Entry 4AMU (X-ray diffraction, 2.50 A resolution); this record covers chains B and D of the 4 polymer chains in the assembly.

[Chain B (and D)]
Name: Ornithine carbamoyltransferase, catabolic
Source organism: Mycoplasma penetrans
Notes: EC 2.1.3.3; chain D of this document is another copy of the same molecule, construct and numbering; everything in this record applies to it too
Reference sequence: Q8EVF5 (OTCC_MYCPE); numbering as in UniProt (aligned over 1-342)
Chain sequence (365 residues; numbered -22 to 342; the number before each row is that of its first residue; numbers below 1 keep their minus sign (Met-22 is residue -22)):
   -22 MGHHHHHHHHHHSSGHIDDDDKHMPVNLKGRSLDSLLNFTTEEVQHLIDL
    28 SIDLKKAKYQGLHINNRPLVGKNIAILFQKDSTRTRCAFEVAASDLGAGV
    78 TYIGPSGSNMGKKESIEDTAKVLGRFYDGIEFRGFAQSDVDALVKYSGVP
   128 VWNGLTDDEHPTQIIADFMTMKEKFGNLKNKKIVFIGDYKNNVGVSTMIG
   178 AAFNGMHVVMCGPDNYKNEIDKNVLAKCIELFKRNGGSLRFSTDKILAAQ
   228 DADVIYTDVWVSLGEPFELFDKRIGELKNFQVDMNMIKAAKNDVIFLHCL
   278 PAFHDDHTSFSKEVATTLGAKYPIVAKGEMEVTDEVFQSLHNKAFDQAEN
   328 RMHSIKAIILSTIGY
Not modelled in the structure: -22 to -2
Sequence notes: expression tag (-22 to 0)
Curated features (UniProtKB/Swiss-Prot):
  - binding site (carbamoyl phosphate): Ser59 to Thr62, Ser83, Arg110, His137 to Gln140, Cys276, Leu277, Arg328
  - binding site (L-ornithine): Asn169, Asp235, Ser239, Leu240
From the paper describing this entry:
  - catalytic residues: His275, Cys276, Leu277 (citing earlier work)

[Interface between chain B and chain D]
Residue-residue contacts - 27 pairs, chain B then chain D:
  His0(B) - Lys98(D)  hydrogen bond
  His0(B) - Arg102(D)
  Met1(B) - Lys98(D)
  Met1(B) - Arg102(D)
  Met1(B) - Lys122(D)
  Met1(B) - Tyr123(D)
  Met1(B) - Gly125(D)
  Pro2(B) - Lys98(D)
  Pro2(B) - Gly101(D)
  Pro2(B) - Arg102(D)
  Pro2(B) - Ser124(D)
  Asn4(B) - Gly125(D)  hydrogen bond (side chain-backbone)
  Lys6(B) - Lys6(D)
  Lys6(B) - Ile340(D)  hydrogen bond (side chain-backbone)
  Lys49(B) - Tyr342(D)  hydrogen bond (side chain-backbone)
  Lys98(B) - His0(D)
  Lys98(B) - Pro2(D)
  Gly101(B) - Pro2(D)
  Arg102(B) - His0(D)  hydrogen bond (side chain-backbone)
  Arg102(B) - Met1(D)
  Arg102(B) - Pro2(D)
  Lys122(B) - Met1(D)
  Tyr123(B) - Met1(D)
  Ser124(B) - Pro2(D)
  Gly125(B) - Asn4(D)  hydrogen bond (backbone-side chain)
  Ile340(B) - Lys6(D)  hydrogen bond (backbone-side chain)
  Tyr342(B) - Lys49(D)  hydrogen bond (backbone-side chain)
Interface residues without a listed pair, chain B (17 interface residues in all): Gly48, Val126
Interface residues without a listed pair, chain D (16 interface residues in all): Val126

[Overview]
17 residues of chain B face 16 of chain D across their interface, with 8 hydrogen bonds. Among the polar pairs
are His0(B)-Lys98(D), Asn4(B)-Gly125(D) and Lys6(B)-Ile340(D). UniProt lists 13 carbamoyl phosphate-binding
residues and 4 L-ornithine-binding residues on chain B. From the paper: catalytic residues His275(B),
Cys276(B) and Leu277(B).
Both chains are Ornithine carbamoyltransferase, catabolic (Mycoplasma penetrans). Entry 4AMU (Structure of
ornithine carbamoyltransferase from Mycoplasma penetrans with a P321 space group) was determined by X-ray
diffraction, deposited together with 4AXS and 4ANF.
